Entry 4FG2 (X-ray diffraction, 2.10 A resolution); this record covers chains A and B.

[Chain A (and B)]
Name: Expansin-yoaJ
Source organism: Bacillus subtilis subsp. subtilis
Notes: chain B of this document is another copy of the same molecule, construct and numbering; everything in this record applies to it too
Reference sequence: O34918 (YOAJ_BACSU); residues 2-208 here correspond to UniProt positions 26-232 (UniProt number = residue number + 24)
Chain sequence (208 residues; row label = number of the first residue in the row):
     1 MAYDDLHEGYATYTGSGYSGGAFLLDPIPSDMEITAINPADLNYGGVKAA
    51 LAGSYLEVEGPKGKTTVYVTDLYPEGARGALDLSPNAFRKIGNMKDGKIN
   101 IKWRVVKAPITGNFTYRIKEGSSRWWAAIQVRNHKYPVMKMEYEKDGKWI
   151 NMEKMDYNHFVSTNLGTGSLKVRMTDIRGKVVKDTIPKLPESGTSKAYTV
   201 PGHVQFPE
Disordered / not traced: 1
Differences from the reference sequence: initiating methionine (1)
Reported in the primary citation:
  - binding site for beta-D-glucopyranose: Trp125, Trp126, Tyr157
  - mutagenesis - W125A/W126A/Y157A: abolished binding to Cellohexaose
  - mutagenesis - W125A/W126A/Y157A: abolished binding to MLG
  - mutagenesis - W125A, W126A: decreased binding to cellulose (citing earlier work)

[Interface between chain A and chain B]
No residue of chain A is in contact with chain B in this assembly.

[Overview]
No residue of chain A is in contact with chain B. From the paper: a binding site for beta-D-glucopyranose at
Trp125(A), Trp126(A) and Tyr157(A); W125A and W126A of chain A reduce binding to cellulose.
Chain A and chain B are both Expansin-yoaJ (Bacillus subtilis subsp. subtilis); the structure, Crystal
structure of Bacillus Subtilis expansin (EXLX1) in complex with cellotetraose, was determined by X-ray
diffraction, deposited together with 4FER and 4FG4.
